PDB entry 8HNI | X-ray diffraction, 2.64 A resolution | chains M and G of the 4 polymer chains in the assembly

[Chain M]
Molecule: 12-nt DNA strand
Sequence (12 nucleotides; numbered 2 to 13; the number before each row is that of its first residue):
     2 TAGGGTTAGG GT

[Chain G]
Molecule: Heterogeneous nuclear ribonucleoproteins A2/B1
Source organism: Homo sapiens
Reference sequence: P22626 (ROA2_HUMAN); residues 15-193 here = UniProt positions 15-193
Sequence (179 residues; numbered 15 to 193; the number before each row is that of its first residue):
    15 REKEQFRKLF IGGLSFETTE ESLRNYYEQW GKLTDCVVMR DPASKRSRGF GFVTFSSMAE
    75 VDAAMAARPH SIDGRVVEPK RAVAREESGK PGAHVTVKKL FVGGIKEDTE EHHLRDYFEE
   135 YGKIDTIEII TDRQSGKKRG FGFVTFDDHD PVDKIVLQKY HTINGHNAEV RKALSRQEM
Not modelled in the structure: 148-149
UniProt features mapped onto this chain:
  - modified residue: Ser-29 (Phosphoserine), Arg-38 (Omega-N-methylarginine), Ser-85 (Phosphoserine), Lys-104 (N6,N6-dimethyllysine), Thr-140 (Phosphothreonine), Ser-149 (Phosphoserine), Thr-159 (Phosphothreonine), Lys-168 (N6-acetyllysine), Lys-173 (N6-acetyllysine), Thr-176 (Phosphothreonine), Ser-189 (Phosphoserine)
  - cross-link (Glycyl lysine isopeptide (Lys-Gly)): Lys-22 (interchain with G-Cter in SUMO2), Lys-104 (interchain with G-Cter in SUMO2), Lys-112 (interchain with G-Cter in SUMO2), Lys-120 (interchain with G-Cter in SUMO2), Lys-137 (interchain with G-Cter in SUMO2), Lys-152 (interchain with G-Cter in SUMO2), Lys-168 (interchain with G-Cter in SUMO2), Lys-173 (interchain with G-Cter in SUMO2), Lys-186 (interchain with G-Cter in SUMO2)

[Interface between chain M and chain G]
Residue-residue contacts - 34 pairs, chain M then chain G:
  DT2(M) / Phe-115(G)  phosphate contact
  DT2(M) / Gly-117(G)  sugar contact
  DT2(M) / Gly-118(G)  hydrogen bond to the sugar
  DT2(M) / Arg-153(G)  sugar contact
  DT2(M) / Phe-155(G)  sugar contact
  DT2(M) / Asn-181(G)  base contact
  DT2(M) / Glu-183(G)  base contact
  DT2(M) / Arg-185(G)  hydrogen bond to the base
  DA3(M) / Phe-115(G)  sugar contact
  DA3(M) / Phe-155(G)  sugar contact
  DA3(M) / Phe-157(G)  base contact
  DA3(M) / Arg-185(G)  salt bridge to the phosphate
  DA3(M) / Lys-186(G)  hydrogen bond to the base
  DA3(M) / Ala-187(G)  base contact
  DA3(M) / Leu-188(G)  hydrogen bond to the base
  DA3(M) / Arg-190(G)  phosphate contact
  DA3(M) / Met-193(G)  base contact
  DG4(M) / Lys-113(G)  hydrogen bond to the base
  DG4(M) / Glu-142(G)  base contact
  DG4(M) / Ile-144(G)  sugar contact
  DG4(M) / Arg-153(G)  salt bridge to the phosphate
  DG4(M) / Phe-155(G)  phosphate contact
  DG4(M) / Phe-157(G)  stacking on the base
  DG4(M) / Leu-188(G)  hydrogen bond to the base
  DG4(M) / Arg-190(G)  salt bridge to the phosphate
  DG4(M) / Met-193(G)  base contact
  DG5(M) / Lys-113(G)  base contact
  DG5(M) / Ser-189(G)  base contact
  DG5(M) / Arg-190(G)  hydrogen bond to the base
  DT7(M) / Ser-189(G)  base contact
  DT7(M) / Arg-190(G)  base contact
  DT7(M) / Gln-191(G)  base contact
  DT8(M) / Arg-190(G)  salt bridge to the phosphate
  DA9(M) / Arg-190(G)  salt bridge to the phosphate
Interface residues without a listed pair, chain G (21 interface residues in all): Thr-145, Gly-154

[In short]
7 residues of chain M and 21 residues of chain G are in contact; the contacts include 7 hydrogen bonds, 5 salt
bridges and 1 aromatic stacking contact. Polar pairs include DT2(M)/Arg-185(G), DA3(M)/Lys-186(G) and
DA3(M)/Leu-188(G).
Here chain M is a 12-nt DNA strand and chain G is Heterogeneous nuclear ribonucleoproteins A2/B1 (Homo
sapiens). Entry 8HNI (hnRNP A2/B1 RRMs in complex with telomeric DNA) was determined by X-ray diffraction
together with 7WM3 from the same study.
